2FH8 - chain A; structure by X-ray diffraction, 1.90 A resolution.

Chain A:
Molecule: Alpha-dextrin endo-1,6-alpha-glucosidase
From: Klebsiella pneumoniae
Notes: EC 3.2.1.41
UniProtKB: W9BQ28 (W9BQ28_KLEPN); residues 1-1083 here correspond to UniProt positions 20-1102 (UniProt number = residue number + 19)
Sequence (1083 residues; each row starts with the number of its first residue):
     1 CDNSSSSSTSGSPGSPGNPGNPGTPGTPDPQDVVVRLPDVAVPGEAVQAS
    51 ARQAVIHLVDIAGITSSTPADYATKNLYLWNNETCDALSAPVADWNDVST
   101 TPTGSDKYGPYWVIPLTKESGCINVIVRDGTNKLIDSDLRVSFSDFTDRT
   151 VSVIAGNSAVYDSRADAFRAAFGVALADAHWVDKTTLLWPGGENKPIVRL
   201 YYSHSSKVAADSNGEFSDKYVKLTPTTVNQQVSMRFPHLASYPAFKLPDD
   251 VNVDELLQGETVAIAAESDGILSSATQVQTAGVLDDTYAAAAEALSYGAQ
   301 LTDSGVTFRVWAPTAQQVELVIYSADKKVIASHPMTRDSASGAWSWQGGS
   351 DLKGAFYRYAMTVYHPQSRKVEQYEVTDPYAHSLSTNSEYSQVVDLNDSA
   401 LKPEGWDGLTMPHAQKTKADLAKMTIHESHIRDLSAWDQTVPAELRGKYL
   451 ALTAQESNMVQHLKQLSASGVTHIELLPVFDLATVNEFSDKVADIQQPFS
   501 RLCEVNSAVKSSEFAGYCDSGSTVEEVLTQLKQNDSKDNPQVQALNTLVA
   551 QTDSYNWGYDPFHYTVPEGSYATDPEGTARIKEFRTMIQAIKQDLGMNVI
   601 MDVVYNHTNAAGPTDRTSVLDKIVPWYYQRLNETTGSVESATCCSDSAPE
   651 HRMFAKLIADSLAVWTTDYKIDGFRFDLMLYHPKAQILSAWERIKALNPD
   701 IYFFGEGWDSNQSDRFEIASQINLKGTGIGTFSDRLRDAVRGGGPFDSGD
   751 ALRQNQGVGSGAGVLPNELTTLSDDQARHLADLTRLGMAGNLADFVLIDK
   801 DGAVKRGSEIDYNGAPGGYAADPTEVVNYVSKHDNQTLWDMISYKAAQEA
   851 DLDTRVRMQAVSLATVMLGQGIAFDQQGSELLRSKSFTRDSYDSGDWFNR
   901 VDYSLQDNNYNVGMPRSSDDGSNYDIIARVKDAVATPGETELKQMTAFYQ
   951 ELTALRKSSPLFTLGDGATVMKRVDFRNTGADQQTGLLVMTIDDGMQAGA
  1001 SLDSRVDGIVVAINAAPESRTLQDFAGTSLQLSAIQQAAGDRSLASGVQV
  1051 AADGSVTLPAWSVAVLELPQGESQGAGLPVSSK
Not modelled in the structure: 1-31, 40-169
Sequence notes: conflict L680 (Gly699 in W9BQ28)
Disulfides: C503-C518, C643-C644
Bound ions: Ca2+ site 1: D481, L482, E487, E568; Ca2+ site 2: A550, D553, Y555, D893; Ca2+ site 3: D994, S1001, D1003, V1006, Q1070

In short:
D481, L482, E487 and E568 coordinate Ca2+ site 1. The Ca2+ site 2 is built by A550, D553, Y555 and D893.
Chain A is Alpha-dextrin endo-1,6-alpha-glucosidase (Klebsiella pneumoniae); the structure, Crystal Structure
Analysis of Klebsiella pneumoniae pullulanase complexed with isomaltose, was determined by X-ray diffraction,
deposited together with 2FGZ, 2FH6, 2FHB, 2FHC and 2FHF.
